3JW9 - chain A; structure by X-ray diffraction, 1.80 A resolution.

[Chain A]
Protein: Methionine gamma-lyase
Organism: Citrobacter freundii
Notes: EC 4.4.1.11
UniProt: Q84AR1 (Q84AR1_CITFR); residues 1-398 here = UniProt positions 1-398
Chain sequence (398 residues; numbered 1 to 398; the number before each row is that of its first residue):
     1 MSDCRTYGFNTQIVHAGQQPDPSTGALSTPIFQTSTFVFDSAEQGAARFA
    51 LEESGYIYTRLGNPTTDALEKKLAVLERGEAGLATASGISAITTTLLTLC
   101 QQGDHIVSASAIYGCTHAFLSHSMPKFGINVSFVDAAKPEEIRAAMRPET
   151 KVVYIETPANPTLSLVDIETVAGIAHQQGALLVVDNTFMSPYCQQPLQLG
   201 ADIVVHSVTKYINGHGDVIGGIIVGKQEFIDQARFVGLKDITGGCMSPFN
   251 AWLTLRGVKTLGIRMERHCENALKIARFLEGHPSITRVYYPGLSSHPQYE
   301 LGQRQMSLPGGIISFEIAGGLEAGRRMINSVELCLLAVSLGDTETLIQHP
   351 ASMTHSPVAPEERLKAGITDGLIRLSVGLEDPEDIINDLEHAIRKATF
Disordered / not traced: 1, 398
Modified residues: Lys-210 ((2S)-2-amino-6-[[3-hydroxy-2-methyl-5-(phosphonooxymethyl)pyridin-4-yl]methylideneamino]hexanoic acid; LLP)
Residues lining bound ligands: S-ethyl-L-cysteine (ECX): Tyr-58, Leu-61, Tyr-113, Cys-115, Lys-210, Val-338, Ser-339, Leu-340, Arg-374

[Summary]
Ligands of chain A: S-ethyl-L-cysteine.
Chain A is Methionine gamma-lyase (Citrobacter freundii); the structure, Crystal structure of L-methionine
gamma-lyase from Citrobacter freundii with S-ethyl-cysteine, was determined by X-ray diffraction, deposited
together with 3JWA and 3JWB.
